6FWK - chains A and P of the 3 polymer chains in the assembly; structure by X-ray diffraction, 2.50 A resolution.

Chain A:
Molecule: DNA polymerase epsilon catalytic subunit A
Organism: Saccharomyces cerevisiae (strain ATCC 204508 / S288c)
Notes: EC 2.7.7.7
UniProtKB: P21951 (DPOE_YEAST); numbering as in UniProt (aligned over 1-1186)
Amino-acid sequence (1191 residues; row label = number of the first residue in the row; numbers below 1 keep their minus sign (Gly-4 is residue -4)):
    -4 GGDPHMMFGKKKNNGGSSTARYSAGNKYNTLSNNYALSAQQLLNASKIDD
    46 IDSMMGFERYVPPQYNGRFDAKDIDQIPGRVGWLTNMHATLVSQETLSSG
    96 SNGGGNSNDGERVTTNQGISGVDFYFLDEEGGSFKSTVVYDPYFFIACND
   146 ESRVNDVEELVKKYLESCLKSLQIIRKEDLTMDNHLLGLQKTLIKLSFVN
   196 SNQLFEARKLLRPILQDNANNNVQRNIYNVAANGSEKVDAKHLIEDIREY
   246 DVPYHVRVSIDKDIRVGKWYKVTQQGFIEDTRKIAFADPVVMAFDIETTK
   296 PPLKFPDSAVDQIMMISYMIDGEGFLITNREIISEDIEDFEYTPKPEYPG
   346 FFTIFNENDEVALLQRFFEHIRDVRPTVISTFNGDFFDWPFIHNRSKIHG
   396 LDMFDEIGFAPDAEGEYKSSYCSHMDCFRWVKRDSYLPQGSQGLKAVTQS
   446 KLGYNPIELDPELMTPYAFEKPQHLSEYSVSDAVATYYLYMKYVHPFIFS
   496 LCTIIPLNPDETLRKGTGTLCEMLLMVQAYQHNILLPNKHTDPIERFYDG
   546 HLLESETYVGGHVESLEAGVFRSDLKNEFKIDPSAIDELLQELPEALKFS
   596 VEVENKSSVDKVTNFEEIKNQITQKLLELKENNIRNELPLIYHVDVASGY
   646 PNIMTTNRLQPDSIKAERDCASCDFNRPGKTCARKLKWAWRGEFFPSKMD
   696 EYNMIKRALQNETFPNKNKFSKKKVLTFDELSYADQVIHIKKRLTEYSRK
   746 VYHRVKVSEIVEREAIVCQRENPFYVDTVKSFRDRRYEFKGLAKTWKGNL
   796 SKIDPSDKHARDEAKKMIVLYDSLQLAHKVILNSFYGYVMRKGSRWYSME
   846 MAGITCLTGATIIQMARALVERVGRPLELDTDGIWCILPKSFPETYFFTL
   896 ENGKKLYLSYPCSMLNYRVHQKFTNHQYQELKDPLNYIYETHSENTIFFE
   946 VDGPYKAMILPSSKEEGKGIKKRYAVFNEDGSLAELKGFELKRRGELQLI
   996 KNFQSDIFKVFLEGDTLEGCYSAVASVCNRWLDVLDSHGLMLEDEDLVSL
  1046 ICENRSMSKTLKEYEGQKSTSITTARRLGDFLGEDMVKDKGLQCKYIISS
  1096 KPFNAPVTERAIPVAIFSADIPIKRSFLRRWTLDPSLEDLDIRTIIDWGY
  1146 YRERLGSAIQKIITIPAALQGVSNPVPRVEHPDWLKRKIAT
Not modelled in the structure: -4 to 30, 91-111, 225-231, 661-675, 711-719, 1186
Sequence notes: expression tag (-4 to 0); engineered mutation Gly644 (Met in P21951)
Metal / ion sites: Ca2+ site 1: Asp290, Glu292, Asp477; Ca2+ site 2: Asp640, Val641, Asp877 (together with 2'-deoxyadenosine 5'-triphosphate); Fe ion: Cys677, Cys763
Small-molecule neighbours: 2'-deoxyadenosine 5'-triphosphate (DTP): Asp640, Val641, Ala642, Ser643, Gly644, Tyr645, Pro646, Arg781, Lys785, Lys824, Asn828, Tyr831, Asp877
Swiss-Prot annotation at these positions:
  - mutagenesis: Pro710 (P710S: In POL2-18; temperature-sensitive mutant)
What the authors report for this chain:
  - catalytic residues: Asp290, Glu292, Asp383, Asp477, Asp640, Asp877 (citing earlier work)

Chain P:
Molecule: 11-nt DNA strand
Sequence (11 nucleotides; row label = number of the first residue in the row):
     1 TAACCGCGTTC
Modified positions: DOC (2',3'-dideoxycytidine-5'-monophosphate) at position 11

Chain A / chain P interface:
Pairs across the interface (29):
  Pro433(A) - DT9(P)  phosphate contact
  Gln434(A) - DG8(P)  phosphate contact
  Gln434(A) - DT9(P)  hydrogen bond to the phosphate
  Gly435(A) - DT9(P)  hydrogen bond to the phosphate
  Lys751(A) - DC4(P)  phosphate contact
  Asp875(A) - DT10(P)  phosphate contact
  Asp875(A) - DOC_11(P)  sugar contact
  Thr876(A) - DOC_11(P)  sugar contact
  Asp877(A) - DOC_11(P)  sugar contact
  Lys967(A) - DT10(P)  hydrogen bond to the base
  Tyr969(A) - DOC_11(P)  hydrogen bond to the phosphate
  Leu981(A) - DT10(P)  phosphate contact
  Lys982(A) - DT10(P)  phosphate contact
  Lys982(A) - DOC_11(P)  phosphate contact
  Gly983(A) - DT9(P)  phosphate contact
  Gly983(A) - DT10(P)  hydrogen bond to the phosphate
  Lys987(A) - DT10(P)  salt bridge to the phosphate
  Arg988(A) - DC7(P)  hydrogen bond to the base
  Arg988(A) - DG8(P)  hydrogen bond to the sugar
  Arg988(A) - DT9(P)  phosphate contact
  Arg989(A) - DG8(P)  salt bridge to the phosphate
  Arg989(A) - DT9(P)  hydrogen bond to the phosphate
  Ser1051(A) - DC7(P)  sugar contact
  Ser1051(A) - DG8(P)  phosphate contact
  Met1052(A) - DC7(P)  phosphate contact
  Ser1053(A) - DC7(P)  hydrogen bond to the phosphate
  Tyr1059(A) - DC7(P)  hydrogen bond to the phosphate
  Gln1062(A) - DC5(P)  hydrogen bond to the phosphate
  Gln1062(A) - DG6(P)  hydrogen bond to the phosphate
Other interface residues (no listed pair), chain A (23 interface residues in all): Tyr431, Val750, Lys1054

Summary:
Chain A and chain P form an interface of 23 and 8 residues respectively, with 12 hydrogen bonds and 2 salt
bridges. Polar pairs include Lys967(A)-DT10(P), Arg988(A)-DC7(P) and Arg988(A)-DG8(P). Chain A binds
2'-deoxyadenosine 5'-triphosphate. UniProt lists one mutagenesis site on chain A. The paper reports catalytic
residues Asp290(A), Glu292(A) and Asp383(A) among others.
Chain A is DNA polymerase epsilon catalytic subunit A (Saccharomyces cerevisiae (strain ATCC 204508 / S288c))
and chain P is an 11-nt DNA strand; the structure, The crystal structure of Pol2CORE-M644G in complex with DNA
and an incoming nucleotide, was determined by X-ray diffraction together with 6G0A and 6I8A from the same
study.
